PDB entry 8UHF | electron microscopy, 3.80 A resolution | chains E and I of the 9 polymer chains in the assembly

Chain E (and I):
Protein: Toxin co-regulated pilin
Organism: Vibrio cholerae
Notes: chain I of this document is another copy of the same molecule, construct and numbering; everything in this record applies to it too
Reference sequence: Q93TT5 (Q93TT5_VIBCL); residues 1-199 here correspond to UniProt positions 26-224 (UniProt number = residue number + 25)
Sequence (199 residues; row label = number of the first residue in the row):
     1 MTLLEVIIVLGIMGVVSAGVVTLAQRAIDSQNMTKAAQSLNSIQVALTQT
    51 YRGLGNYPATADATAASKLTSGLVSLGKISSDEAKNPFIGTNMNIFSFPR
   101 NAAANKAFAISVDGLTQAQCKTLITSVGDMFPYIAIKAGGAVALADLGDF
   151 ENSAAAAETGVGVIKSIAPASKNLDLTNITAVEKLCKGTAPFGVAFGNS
Disordered / not traced: 53-60, 199 (chain I: 1, 56-61, 199)
Sequence notes: conflict A181 (His206 in Q93TT5)
Cystine bridges: C120-C186

Interface between chain E and chain I:
Residue-residue contacts (16; chain E residue first):
  L3(E) with V20(I); L23(I), hydrophobic; A24(I)
  L4(E) with L23(I)
  I7(E) with R26(I); A27(I)
  L10(E) with A27(I); Q31(I)
  G14(E) with T34(I)
  S17(E) with Q38(I), hydrogen bond
  V21(E) with N41(I); M130(I), hydrophobic
  Q25(E) with M130(I)
  I28(E) with V45(I), hydrophobic
  N32(E) with R52(I)
  F88(E) with R52(I), hydrogen bond (backbone-side chain)
Other interface residues (no listed pair), chain E (12 interface residues in all): P87
Other interface residues (no listed pair), chain I (13 interface residues in all): S30

Overview:
12 residues of chain E and 13 residues of chain I are in contact, with 2 hydrogen bonds. Polar contacts
include S17(E)-Q38(I) and F88(E)-R52(I).
Chain E and chain I are both Toxin co-regulated pilin (Vibrio cholerae); the structure, Cryo-EM of Vibrio
cholerae toxin co-regulated pilus - asymmetric reconstruction, was determined by electron microscopy together
with 8U1K from the same study.
